Entry 7W9F (electron microscopy, 3.60 A resolution); this record covers chains A and E of the 3 polymer chains in the assembly.

== Chain A ==
Name: The heavy chain of 8D3
Organism: Mus musculus
Chain sequence (444 residues; each row starts with the number of its first residue):
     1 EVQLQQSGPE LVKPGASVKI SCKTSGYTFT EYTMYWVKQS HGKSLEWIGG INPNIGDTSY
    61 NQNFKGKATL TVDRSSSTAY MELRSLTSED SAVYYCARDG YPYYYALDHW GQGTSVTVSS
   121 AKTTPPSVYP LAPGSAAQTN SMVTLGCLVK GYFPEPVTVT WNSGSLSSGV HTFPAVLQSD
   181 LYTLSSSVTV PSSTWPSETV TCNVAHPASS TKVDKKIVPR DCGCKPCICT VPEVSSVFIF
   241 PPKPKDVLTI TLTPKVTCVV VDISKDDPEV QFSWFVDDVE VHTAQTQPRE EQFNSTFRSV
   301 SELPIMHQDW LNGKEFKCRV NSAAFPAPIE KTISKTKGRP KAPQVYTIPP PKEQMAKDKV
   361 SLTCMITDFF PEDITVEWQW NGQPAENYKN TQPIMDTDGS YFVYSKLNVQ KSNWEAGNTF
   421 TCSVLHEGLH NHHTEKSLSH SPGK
Not modelled in the structure: 221-444
Disulfides: C22-C96, C147-C202

== Chain E ==
Name: Spike protein S1
Organism: Severe acute respiratory syndrome coronavirus 2
Reference sequence: P0DTC2 (SPIKE_SARS2); residues 333-526 here = UniProt positions 333-526
Chain sequence (194 residues; numbered 333 to 526; the number before each row is that of its first residue):
   333 TNLCPFGEVF NATRFASVYA WNRKRISNCV ADYSVLYNSA SFSTFKCYGV SPTKLNDLCF
   393 TNVYADSFVI RGDEVRQIAP GQTGKIADYN YKLPDDFTGC VIAWNSNNLD SKVGGNYNYR
   453 YRLFRKSNLK PFERDISTEI YQAGSKPCNG VEGFNCYFPL QSYGFQPTNG VGYQPYRVVV
   513 LSFELLHAPA TVCG
Disulfides: C336-C361, C379-C432, C391-C525, C480-C488
Sequence notes: variant R452 (Leu in P0DTC2); conflict K478 (Thr in P0DTC2)
Reported in the primary citation:
  - conformationally variable residues (loop rearrangement, side-chain flip): Y473 to F490

== Chain A / chain E interface ==
Residue-residue contacts (18):
  E31(A) - Y473(E)
  T33(A) - N487(E)
  Y35(A) - N487(E)  hydrogen bond
  G50(A) - F486(E)
  N52(A) - Y489(E)  hydrogen bond
  N54(A) - F456(E)
  I55(A) - F456(E)  hydrophobic
  D57(A) - G485(E)
  D57(A) - F486(E)
  D57(A) - Y489(E)
  S59(A) - F486(E)
  D99(A) - G476(E)
  D99(A) - S477(E)  hydrogen bond
  D99(A) - N487(E)
  Y101(A) - Q474(E)  hydrogen bond
  Y101(A) - A475(E)
  Y101(A) - G476(E)
  Y101(A) - S477(E)
Other interface residues (no listed pair), chain A (15 interface residues in all): I51, T58, G100, A106

== In short ==
15 residues of chain A and 10 residues of chain E are in contact, with 4 hydrogen bonds. Polar contacts
include Y35(A)-N487(E), N52(A)-Y489(E) and D99(A)-S477(E). From the paper: conformational variability at
Y473(E).
Here chain A is the heavy chain of 8D3 (Mus musculus) and chain E is Spike protein S1 (Severe acute
respiratory syndrome coronavirus 2). Entry 7W9F (SARS-CoV-2 Delta S-RBD-8D3) was determined by electron
microscopy (same publication as 7W98, 7W99, 7W9B, 7W9C, 7W9E and 7W9I).
